9EQM - chains B and C of the 3 polymer chains in the assembly; structure by X-ray diffraction, 2.19 A resolution.

== Chain B ==
Molecule: Elongin-C
Organism: Homo sapiens
UniProt: Q15369 (ELOC_HUMAN); residue numbers follow UniProt; this construct covers 17-112
Amino-acid sequence (97 residues; numbered 16 to 112; the number before each row is that of its first residue):
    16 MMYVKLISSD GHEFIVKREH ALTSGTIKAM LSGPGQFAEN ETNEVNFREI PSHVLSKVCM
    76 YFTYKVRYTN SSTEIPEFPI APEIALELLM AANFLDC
Disordered / not traced: 49-55
Differences from the reference sequence: initiating methionine (16)

== Chain C ==
Molecule: von Hippel-Lindau disease tumor suppressor
Organism: Homo sapiens
UniProt: P40337 (VHL_HUMAN); residues 54-213 here = UniProt positions 54-213
Amino-acid sequence (162 residues; numbered 52 to 213; the number before each row is that of its first residue):
    52 GSMEAGRPRP VLRSVNSREP SQVIFCNRSP RVVLPVWLNF DGEPQPYPTL PPGTGRRIHS
   112 YRGHLWLFRD AGTHDGLLVN QTELFVPSLN VDGQPIFANI TLPVYTLKER CLQVVRSLVK
   172 PENYRRLDIV RSLYEDLEDH PNVQKDLERL TQERIAHQRM GD
Disordered / not traced: 52-60, 208-213
Differences from the reference sequence: expression tag (52-53)
Ligand contacts: A1H9F ((2S,4R)-1-[(2R)-2-[(1-fluoranylcyclopropyl)carbonylamino]-3-methyl-3-[[trans-4-(morpholin-4-ylmethyl)cyclohexyl]methylsulfanyl]butanoyl]-N-[[4-(4-methyl-1,3-thiazol-5-yl)phenyl]methyl]-4-oxidanyl-pyrrolidine-2-carboxamide): Asn67, Arg69, Pro86, Trp88, Phe91, Tyr98, Pro99, Leu101, Arg107, Ile109, His110, Ser111, Tyr112, His115, Trp117
UniProt features mapped onto this chain:
  - region: Thr157 to Val166 (Interaction with Elongin BC complex)
  - natural variant: Leu63 (L63P: In PCC), Arg64 (R64P: In PCC), Ser65 (S65A: In PCC; S65L: In VHLD; S65W: In VHLD), Val66 to Gln73 (deletion: In VHLD), Ser68 (S68W: In PCC and VHLD), Glu70 (E70K: In VHLD), Val74 (V74G: In VHLD), Ile75 (deletion: In VHLD), Phe76 (F76I: In VHLD; F76L: In VHLD; F76S: In VHLD; deletion: In VHLD), Asn78 (N78H: In VHLD; N78S: In VHLD; N78T: In VHLD), Arg79 (R79P: In VHLD), Ser80 (S80I: In VHLD; S80N: In PCC and VHLD; S80R: In VHLD), 64 further natural variant entries in UniProt
  - mutagenesis: Tyr98 (Y98N: No interaction with HIF1A. No HIF1A degradation)

== Chain B / chain C interface ==
Residue-residue contacts - 35 pairs, chain B then chain C:
  Tyr76(B) - Tyr156(C)  hydrogen bond (side chain-backbone)
  Tyr76(B) - Thr157(C)
  Tyr76(B) - Leu158(C)  hydrogen bond (side chain-backbone)
  Tyr83(B) - Val155(C)
  Thr84(B) - Val155(C)
  Ser86(B) - Gln132(C)
  Ser87(B) - Gln132(C)  hydrogen bond
  Glu89(B) - Arg79(C)  salt bridge
  Ile90(B) - Leu153(C)
  Ile90(B) - Val155(C)  hydrophobic
  Glu92(B) - Pro81(C)
  Glu92(B) - Arg82(C)  salt bridge
  Glu92(B) - Leu153(C)
  Glu92(B) - Arg161(C)  salt bridge
  Phe93(B) - Leu158(C)  hydrophobic
  Phe93(B) - Arg161(C)  hydrogen bond (backbone-side chain)
  Ile95(B) - Arg161(C)
  Ile95(B) - Cys162(C)  hydrophobic
  Ile95(B) - Val165(C)
  Pro97(B) - Leu169(C)  hydrophobic
  Ala100(B) - Val165(C)  hydrophobic
  Ala100(B) - Val166(C)  hydrophobic
  Leu101(B) - Leu178(C)  hydrophobic
  Leu101(B) - Ile180(C)  hydrophobic
  Leu103(B) - Cys162(C)  hydrophobic
  Leu104(B) - Lys159(C)
  Leu104(B) - Cys162(C)
  Leu104(B) - Leu163(C)  hydrophobic
  Leu104(B) - Leu184(C)  hydrophobic
  Ala107(B) - Lys159(C)
  Asn108(B) - Lys159(C)  hydrogen bond
  Asn108(B) - Leu184(C)
  Cys112(B) - Thr157(C)
  Cys112(B) - Leu158(C)  hydrogen bond (backbone-backbone)
  Cys112(B) - Lys159(C)  hydrogen bond (backbone-backbone)
Also at the interface, not in a pair above, chain B (23 interface residues in all): Val73, Tyr79, Lys80, Pro91, Met105
Also at the interface, not in a pair above, chain C (25 interface residues in all): Ser80, Pro154, Gln164, Asp179, Val181, Ser183

== In short ==
23 residues of chain B and 25 residues of chain C are in contact; the contacts include 7 hydrogen bonds and 3
salt bridges. Among the polar pairs are Glu89(B)-Arg79(C), Glu92(B)-Arg82(C) and Glu92(B)-Arg161(C). Ligands
of chain C: compound A1H9F.
Chain B is Elongin-C and chain C is von Hippel-Lindau disease tumor suppressor, both from Homo sapiens; the
structure, Crystal structure of pVHL:EloB:EloC in complex with MP-1-21, was determined by X-ray diffraction,
deposited together with 9EQJ.
